Entry 3OU1 (X-ray diffraction, 1.80 A resolution); this record covers chains B and P of the 3 polymer chains in the assembly.

[Chain B]
Molecule: MDR HIV-1 protease
Source organism: Human immunodeficiency virus 1
UniProt: Q000H7 (Q000H7_9HIV1); residue numbers follow UniProt; this construct covers 1-99
Sequence (99 residues; row label = number of the first residue in the row):
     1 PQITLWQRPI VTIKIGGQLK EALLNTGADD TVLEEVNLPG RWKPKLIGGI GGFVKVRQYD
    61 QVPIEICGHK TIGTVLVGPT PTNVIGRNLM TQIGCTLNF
Sequence notes: conflict N25 (Asp in Q000H7), E35 (Asp in Q000H7), V36 (Ile in Q000H7), L46 (Met in Q000H7), T71 (Val in Q000H7)

[Chain P]
Molecule: RH/IN substrate peptide
UniProt: Q9YV20 (Q9YV20_9HIV1); residues 3-9 here correspond to UniProt positions 713-719 (UniProt number = residue number + 710)
Sequence (7 residues; numbered 3 to 9; the number before each row is that of its first residue):
     3 KVLFLDG

[How chain B and chain P interact]
Residue-residue contacts (16):
  R8(B) - D8(P)  salt bridge
  R8(B) - G9(P)
  L23(B) - F6(P)  hydrophobic
  N25(B) - L5(P)  hydrogen bond (side chain-backbone)
  N25(B) - F6(P)
  G27(B) - K3(P)
  G27(B) - V4(P)
  G27(B) - L5(P)  hydrogen bond (backbone-backbone)
  A28(B) - V4(P)  hydrophobic
  A28(B) - L5(P)
  D29(B) - K3(P)
  D29(B) - V4(P)
  D30(B) - V4(P)
  I47(B) - K3(P)
  G48(B) - K3(P)  hydrogen bond (backbone-side chain)
  T82(B) - F6(P)
Other interface residues (no listed pair), chain B (12 interface residues in all): V32, V84

[Summary]
Chain B and chain P form an interface of 12 and 6 residues respectively; the contacts include 3 hydrogen bonds
and 1 salt bridge. Among the polar pairs are R8(B)-D8(P), N25(B)-L5(P) and G48(B)-K3(P).
Here chain B is MDR HIV-1 protease (Human immunodeficiency virus 1) and chain P is RH/IN substrate peptide.
Entry 3OU1 (MDR769 HIV-1 protease complexed with RH/IN hepta-peptide) was determined by X-ray diffraction,
deposited together with 3OTS, 3OTY, 3OU3, 3OU4, 3OUA, 3OUB, 3OUC and 3OUD.
